PDB entry 2OL2 | X-ray diffraction, 2.00 A resolution | chain A

== Chain A ==
Name: Plasma serine protease inhibitor
Source organism: Homo sapiens
UniProtKB: P05154 (IPSP_HUMAN); residues 17-387 here correspond to UniProt positions 36-406 (UniProt number = residue number + 19)
Amino-acid sequence (395 residues; numbered -7 to 387; the number before each row is that of its first residue; numbers below 1 keep their minus sign (Met-7 is residue -7)):
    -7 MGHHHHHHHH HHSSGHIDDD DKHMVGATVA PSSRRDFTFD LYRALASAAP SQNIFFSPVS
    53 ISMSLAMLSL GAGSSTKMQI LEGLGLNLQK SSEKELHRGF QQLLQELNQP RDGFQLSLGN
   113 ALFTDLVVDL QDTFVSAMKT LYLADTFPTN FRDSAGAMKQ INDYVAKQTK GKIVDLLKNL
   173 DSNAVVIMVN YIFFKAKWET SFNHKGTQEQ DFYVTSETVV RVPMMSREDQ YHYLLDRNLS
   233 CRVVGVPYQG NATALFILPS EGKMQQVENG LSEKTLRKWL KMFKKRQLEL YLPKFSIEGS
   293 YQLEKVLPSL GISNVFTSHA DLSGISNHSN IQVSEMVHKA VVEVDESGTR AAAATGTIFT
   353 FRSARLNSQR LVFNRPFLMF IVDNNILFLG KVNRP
Unresolved in the structure: -7 to 27
Sequence notes: cloning artifact (-7 to -6, 5-16); expression tag (-5 to 4)
Swiss-Prot annotation at these positions:
  - site: Arg354, Ser355 (Reactive bond)
  - glycosylation: Thr20 (O-linked (GalNAc...) threonine), Asn230 (N-linked (GlcNAc...) asparagine), Asn243 (N-linked (GlcNAc...) asparagine), Asn319 (N-linked (GlcNAc...) asparagine)

== Overview ==
Chain A is Plasma serine protease inhibitor (Homo sapiens); the structure, High Resolution Structure of Native
PCI in Space Group P21, was determined by X-ray diffraction together with 2HI9 from the same study.
